7KMF - chains E and K of the 10 polymer chains in the assembly; structure by electron microscopy, 2.91 A resolution.

Chain E:
Molecule: Translation initiation factor eIF-2B subunit delta
Organism: Homo sapiens
UniProt: Q9UI10 (EI2BD_HUMAN); residue numbers follow UniProt; this construct covers 1-523
Chain sequence (523 residues; numbered 1 to 523; the number before each row is that of its first residue):
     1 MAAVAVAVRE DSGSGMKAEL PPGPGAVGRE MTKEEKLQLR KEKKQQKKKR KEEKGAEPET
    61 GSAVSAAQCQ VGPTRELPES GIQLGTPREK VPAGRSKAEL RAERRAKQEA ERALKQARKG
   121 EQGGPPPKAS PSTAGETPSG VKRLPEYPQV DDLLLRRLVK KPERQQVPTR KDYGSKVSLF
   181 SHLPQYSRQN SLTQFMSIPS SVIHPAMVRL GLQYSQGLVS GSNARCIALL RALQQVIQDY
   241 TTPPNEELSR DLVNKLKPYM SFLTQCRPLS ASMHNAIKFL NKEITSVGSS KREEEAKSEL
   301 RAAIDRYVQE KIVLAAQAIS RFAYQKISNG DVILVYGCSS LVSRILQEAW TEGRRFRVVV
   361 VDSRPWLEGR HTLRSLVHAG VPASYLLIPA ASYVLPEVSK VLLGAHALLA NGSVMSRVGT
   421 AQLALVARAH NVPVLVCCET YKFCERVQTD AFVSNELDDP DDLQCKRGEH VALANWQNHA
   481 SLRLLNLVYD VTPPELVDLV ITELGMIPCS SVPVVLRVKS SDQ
Not modelled in the structure: 1-178, 188-190, 243-247, 290-291, 468-469, 521-523
Curated features (UniProtKB/Swiss-Prot):
  - region: Arg170 to Leu179 (May bind the chemical integrated stress response (ISR) inhibitor ISRIB)
  - modified residue: Ala2 (N-acetylalanine), Ser12 (Phosphoserine), Thr86 (Phosphothreonine), Ser130 (Phosphoserine)
  - natural variant: Arg209 (R209Q: In VWM4), Ala228 (A228V: In VWM4), Leu269 (L269R: In VWM4), Arg357 (R357Q: In VWM4), Arg374 (R374C: In VWM4), Cys465 (C465R: In VWM4), Tyr489 (Y489H: In VWM4)

Chain K:
Molecule: Translation initiation factor eIF-2B subunit gamma
Organism: Homo sapiens
UniProt: Q9NR50 (EI2BG_HUMAN); residue numbers follow UniProt; this construct covers 1-452
Chain sequence (452 residues; numbered 1 to 452; the number before each row is that of its first residue):
     1 MEFQAVVMAV GGGSRMTDLT SSIPKPLLPV GNKPLIWYPL NLLERVGFEE VIVVTTRDVQ
    61 KALCAEFKMK MKPDIVCIPD DADMGTADSL RYIYPKLKTD VLVLSCDLIT DVALHEVVDL
   121 FRAYDASLAM LMRKGQDSIE PVPGQKGKKK AVEQRDFIGV DSTGKRLLFM ANEADLDEEL
   181 VIKGSILQKH PRIRFHTGLV DAHLYCLKKY IVDFLMENGS ITSIRSELIP YLVRKQFSSA
   241 SSQQGQEEKE EDLKKKELKS LDIYSFIKEA NTLNLAPYDA CWNACRGDRW EDLSRSQVRC
   301 YVHIMKEGLC SRVSTLGLYM EANRQVPKLL SALCPEEPPV HSSAQIVSKH LVGVDSLIGP
   361 ETQIGEKSSI KRSVIGSSCL IKDRVTITNC LLMNSVTVEE GSNIQGSVIC NNAVIEKGAD
   421 IKDCLIGSGQ RIEAKAKRVN EVIVGNDQLM EI
Not modelled in the structure: 10-35, 45-47, 54-74, 79-86, 134-154, 218-225, 238-239, 244-258, 268-452
Curated features (UniProtKB/Swiss-Prot):
  - modified residue: Met1 (N-acetylmethionine), Ser260 (Phosphoserine)
  - natural variant: Leu27 (L27Q: In VWM3), Gly47 (G47E: In VWM3), Ala87 (A87V: In VWM3), Arg225 (R225Q: In VWM3), Ile346 (I346T: In VWM3)

Chain E / chain K interface:
Pairs across the interface (26; chain E residue first):
  Thr193(E) with His115(K), hydrogen bond (backbone-side chain); Asp119(K)
  Gln194(E) with His115(K)
  Ile198(E) with Phe3(K); Glu44(K); Phe48(K), hydrophobic; Val118(K), hydrophobic; Arg122(K)
  Pro199(E) with Phe48(K)
  Ser200(E) with Met1(K)
  Pro205(E) with Glu2(K)
  Val208(E) with Arg122(K)
  Arg209(E) with Glu2(K), salt bridge; Asp100(K), salt bridge; Phe121(K); Arg122(K); Asp125(K), salt bridge
  Leu212(E) with Asp119(K); Arg122(K); Ala123(K), hydrophobic
  Gln213(E) with Ala123(K), hydrogen bond (side chain-backbone); Asp125(K), hydrogen bond
  Gln216(E) with Ala123(K); Tyr124(K)
  Leu218(E) with Ala123(K); Tyr124(K), hydrophobic
Interface residues without a listed pair, chain K (15 interface residues in all): Leu114

Overview:
12 residues of chain E and 15 residues of chain K are in contact; the contacts include 3 hydrogen bonds and 3
salt bridges. Polar pairs include Arg209(E)-Glu2(K), Arg209(E)-Asp100(K) and Arg209(E)-Asp125(K).
Chain E is Translation initiation factor eIF-2B subunit delta and chain K is Translation initiation factor
eIF-2B subunit gamma, both from Homo sapiens; the structure, Sugar phosphate activation of the stress sensor
eIF2B, was determined by electron microscopy together with 7KMA from the same study.
